Entry 9MQA (electron microscopy, 3.22 A resolution); this record covers chains D and E of the 12 polymer chains in the assembly.

Chain D:
Molecule: Hemagglutinin HA2 chain
Source organism: Influenza A virus
Reference sequence: A0A5Q2MJY3 (A0A5Q2MJY3_9INFA); residues -1 to 173 here correspond to UniProt positions 327-501 (UniProt number = residue number + 328)
Chain sequence (227 residues; each row starts with the number of its first residue; numbers below 1 keep their minus sign (Gly-1 is residue -1)):
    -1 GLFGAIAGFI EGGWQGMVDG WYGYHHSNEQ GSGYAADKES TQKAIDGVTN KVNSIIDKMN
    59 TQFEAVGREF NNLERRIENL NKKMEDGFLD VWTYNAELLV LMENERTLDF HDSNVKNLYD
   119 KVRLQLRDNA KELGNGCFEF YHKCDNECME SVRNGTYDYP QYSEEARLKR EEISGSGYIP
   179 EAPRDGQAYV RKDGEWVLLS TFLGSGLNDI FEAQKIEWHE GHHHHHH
Disordered / not traced: -1 to 47, 124-225
Differences from the reference sequence: expression tag (174-225)

Chain E:
Molecule: Hemagglutinin HA1 chain
Source organism: Influenza A virus
Reference sequence: A0AAX6NN08 (A0AAX6NN08_9INFA); the construct lacks a stretch of the UniProt sequence, so the offset changes along the chain: -5 to 53 = UniProt 1-59; 54-80 = UniProt 61-87; 81-92 = UniProt 89-100; 93-121 = UniProt 102-130; 3 more segments
Chain sequence (342 residues; row label = number of the first residue in the row; a row labelled like 121A-121B holds insertion residues (121A, then the next letters in order); numbers below 1 keep their minus sign (Met-5 is residue -5)):
    -5 MENIVLLLAI VSLVKSDQIC IGYHANNSTE QVDTIMEKNV TVTHAQDILE KTHNGKLCD
   53A L
    54 NGVKPLILKD CSVAGWLLGN PMCDEFI
   80A R
    81 VPEWSYIVER AN
   92A P
    93 ANDLCFPGSL NDYEELKHML SRINHFEKI
121A-121B QI
   122 IPKSSWPN
  129A H
   130 ETSLGVSAAC PYQGAPSFFR NVVWLIKKND AYPTIKISYN NTNREDLLIL WGIHHSNNAE
   190 EQTNLYKNPI TYISVGTSTL NQRLAPKIAT RSQVNGQRGR MDFFWTILKP DDAIHFESNG
   250 NFIAPEYAYK
  259A I
   260 VKKGDSTIMK SGVEYGHCNT KCQTPVGAIN SSMPFHNIHP LTIGECPKYV KSNKLVLATG
   320 LRNSPLREKR
Disordered / not traced: -5 to 12, 322-329
Disulfides: Cys64-Cys76, Cys97-Cys139
Differences from the reference sequence: conflict Phe98 (Tyr107 in A0AAX6NN08), Ile199 (Thr211 in A0AAX6NN08)

Interface between chain D and chain E:
Residue-residue contacts - 7 pairs, chain D then chain E:
  Leu71(D) - Asp104(E)
  Leu71(D) - Glu107(E)
  Arg73(D) - Glu107(E)  hydrogen bond (backbone-side chain)
  Arg73(D) - His110(E)
  Arg74(D) - Glu106(E)
  Arg74(D) - Glu107(E)  salt bridge
  Asn77(D) - His110(E)  hydrogen bond
Also at the interface, not in a pair above, chain D (5 interface residues in all): Glu72

In short:
Chain D and chain E form an interface of 5 and 4 residues respectively, with 2 hydrogen bonds and 1 salt
bridge. Among the polar pairs are Arg74(D)-Glu107(E), Arg73(D)-Glu107(E) and Asn77(D)-His110(E).
Here chain D is Hemagglutinin HA2 chain and chain E is Hemagglutinin HA1 chain, both from Influenza A virus.
Entry 9MQA (Cryo-EM structure of hemagglutinin H5N1 in complex with Fab 310-7D11) was determined by electron
microscopy.
